PDB entry 1PED | X-ray diffraction, 2.15 A resolution | chains B and D of the 4 polymer chains in the assembly

== Chain B (and D) ==
Molecule: NADP-dependent alcohol dehydrogenase
Source organism: Clostridium beijerinckii
Notes: EC 1.1.1.2; chain D of this document is another copy of the same molecule, construct and numbering; everything in this record applies to it too
UniProt: P25984 (ADH_CLOBE); numbering as in UniProt (aligned over 1-351)
Chain sequence (351 residues; numbered 1 to 351; the number before each row is that of its first residue):
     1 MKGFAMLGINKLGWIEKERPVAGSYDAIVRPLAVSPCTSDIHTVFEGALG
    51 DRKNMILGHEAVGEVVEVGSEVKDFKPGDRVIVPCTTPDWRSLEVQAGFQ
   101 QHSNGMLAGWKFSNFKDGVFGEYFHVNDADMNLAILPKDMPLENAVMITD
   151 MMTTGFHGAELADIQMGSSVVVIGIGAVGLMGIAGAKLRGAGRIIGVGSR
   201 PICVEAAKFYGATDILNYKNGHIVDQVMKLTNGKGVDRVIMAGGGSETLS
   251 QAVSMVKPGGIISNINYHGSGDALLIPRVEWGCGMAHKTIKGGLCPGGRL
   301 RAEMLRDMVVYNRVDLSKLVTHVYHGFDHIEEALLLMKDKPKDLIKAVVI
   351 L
Cystine bridges: Cys85-Cys295
Construct notes: conflict Thr154 (Ser in P25984), Lys234 (Glu in P25984)
Metal / ion sites: Zn2+: Cys37, His59, Glu60, Asp150
Curated features (UniProtKB/Swiss-Prot):
  - binding site (Zn(2+)): Cys37, His59, Glu60, Asp150
  - binding site (NADP(+)): Ile175 to Val178, Gly198 to Arg200, Tyr218, Ile265 to Tyr267, Lys340

== How chain B and chain D interact ==
Contacting residue pairs (31):
  Tyr25(B) - Tyr25(D)
  Tyr25(B) - Arg91(D)
  Trp90(B) - Trp90(D)
  Trp90(B) - Gln96(D)
  Arg91(B) - Tyr25(D)
  Arg91(B) - Arg91(D)
  Arg91(B) - Asp128(D)  salt bridge
  Arg91(B) - Asp130(D)
  Arg91(B) - Met131(D)
  Ser92(B) - Met131(D)  hydrogen bond (backbone-side chain)
  Leu93(B) - Arg299(D)
  Leu93(B) - Leu300(D)
  Leu93(B) - Glu303(D)
  Val95(B) - Val95(D)  hydrophobic
  Gln96(B) - Trp90(D)
  Gln96(B) - Met131(D)  hydrogen bond (side chain-backbone)
  Gln96(B) - Arg299(D)
  Gln96(B) - Leu300(D)  hydrogen bond (side chain-backbone)
  Ala97(B) - Leu300(D)
  Asp128(B) - Arg91(D)  salt bridge
  Asp130(B) - Arg91(D)
  Met131(B) - Arg91(D)
  Met131(B) - Ser92(D)  hydrogen bond (side chain-backbone)
  Met131(B) - Gln96(D)  hydrogen bond (backbone-side chain)
  Gly298(B) - Gln96(D)
  Arg299(B) - Leu93(D)
  Arg299(B) - Gln96(D)  hydrogen bond (backbone-side chain)
  Leu300(B) - Leu93(D)
  Leu300(B) - Gln96(D)  hydrogen bond (backbone-side chain)
  Leu300(B) - Ala97(D)
  Glu303(B) - Leu93(D)
Also at the interface, not in a pair above, chain B (16 interface residues in all): Arg301
Also at the interface, not in a pair above, chain D (16 interface residues in all): Gly298, Arg301

== In short ==
Chain B and chain D each contribute 16 residues to their interface; the contacts include 7 hydrogen bonds and
2 salt bridges. Polar pairs include Arg91(B)-Asp128(D), Ser92(B)-Met131(D) and Gln96(B)-Met131(D). From
UniProt: 4 Zn2+-binding residues and 12 NADP+-binding residues on chain B.
Chain B and chain D are both NADP-dependent alcohol dehydrogenase (Clostridium beijerinckii); the structure,
Bacterial secondary alcohol dehydrogenase (apo-form), was determined by X-ray diffraction together with 1KEV
from the same study.
